PDB entry 6ZTZ | electron microscopy, 6.50 A resolution (low resolution: residue-level contacts below are approximate; hydrogen-bond / salt-bridge calls are withheld) | chains M and X of the 11 polymer chains in the assembly

Chain M:
Name: Outer capsid protein mu-1
Source organism: Reovirus sp
UniProtKB: P11077 (MU1_REOVL); numbering as in UniProt; present here: 10-71, 97-675
Sequence (641 residues; row label = number of the first residue in the row; note: 25 numbers in that range are skipped by the numbering (no residue carries them; nothing is unmodelled there)):
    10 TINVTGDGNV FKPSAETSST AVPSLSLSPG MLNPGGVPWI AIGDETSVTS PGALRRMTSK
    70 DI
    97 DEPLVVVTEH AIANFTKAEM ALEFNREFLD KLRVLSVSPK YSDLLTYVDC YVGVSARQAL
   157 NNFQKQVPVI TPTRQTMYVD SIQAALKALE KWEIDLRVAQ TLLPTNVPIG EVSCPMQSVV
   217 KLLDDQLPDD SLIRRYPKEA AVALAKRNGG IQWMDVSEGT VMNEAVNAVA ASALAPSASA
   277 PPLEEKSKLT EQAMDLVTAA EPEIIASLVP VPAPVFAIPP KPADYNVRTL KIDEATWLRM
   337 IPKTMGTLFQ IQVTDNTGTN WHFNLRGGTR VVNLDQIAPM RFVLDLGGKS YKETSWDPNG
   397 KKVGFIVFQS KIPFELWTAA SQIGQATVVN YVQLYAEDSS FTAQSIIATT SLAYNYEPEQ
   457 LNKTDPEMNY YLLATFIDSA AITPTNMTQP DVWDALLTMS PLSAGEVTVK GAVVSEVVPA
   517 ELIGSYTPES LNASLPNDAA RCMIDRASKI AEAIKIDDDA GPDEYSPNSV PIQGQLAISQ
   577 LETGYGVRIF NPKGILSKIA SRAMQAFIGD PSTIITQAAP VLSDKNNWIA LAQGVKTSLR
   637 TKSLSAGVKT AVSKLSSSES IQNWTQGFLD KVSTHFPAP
Sequence notes: conflict L344 (Pro in P11077), F359 (Leu in P11077)

Chain X:
Name: Outer capsid protein sigma-3
Source organism: Reovirus sp
UniProtKB: P07939 (SIGM3_REOVL); residue numbers follow UniProt; this construct covers 1-365
Sequence (365 residues; numbered 1 to 365; the number before each row is that of its first residue):
     1 MEVCLPNGHQ IVDLINNAFE GRVSIYSAQE GWDKTISAQP DMMVCGGAVV CMHCLGVVGS
    61 LQRKLKHLPH HRCNQQIRHQ DYVDVQFADR VTAHWKRGML SFVCQMHAMM NDVSPEDLDR
   121 VRTEGGSLVE LNWLQVDPNS MFRSIHSSWT DPLQVVDDLD TKLDQYWTAL NLMIDSSDLV
   181 PNFMMRDPSH AFNGVRLEGD ARQTQFSRTF DSRSSLEWGV MVYDYSELEH DPSKGRAYRK
   241 ELVTPARDFG HFGLSHYSRA TTPILGKMPA VFSGMLTGNC KMYPFIKGTA KLKTVRKLVD
   301 SVNHAWGVEK IRYALGPGGM TGWYNRTMQQ APIVLTPAAL TMFSDTTKFG DLDYPVMIGD
   361 PMILG
Sequence notes: conflict C104 (Ala in P07939), N325 (Asp in P07939)
Swiss-Prot annotation at these positions:
  - zinc finger: C51 to C73 (CCHC-type)

Interface between chain M and chain X:
Pairs across the interface (24; chain M residue first):
  N352(M) - L61(X)
  N352(M) - K64(X)
  S391(M) - M275(X)
  S391(M) - L276(X)
  S391(M) - T277(X)
  S391(M) - G278(X)
  W392(M) - L276(X)
  W392(M) - T277(X)
  W392(M) - G278(X)
  W392(M) - N279(X)
  D393(M) - L276(X)
  V425(M) - L61(X)
  V425(M) - Q62(X)
  N426(M) - L61(X)
  Q429(M) - D13(X)
  Y450(M) - Q62(X)
  N451(M) - Q62(X)
  E453(M) - Q62(X)
  S475(M) - D160(X)
  A476(M) - D160(X)
  A476(M) - T161(X)
  A477(M) - T161(X)
  I478(M) - G278(X)
  N482(M) - G278(X)
Interface residues without a listed pair, chain M (17 interface residues in all): H358, A449
Interface residues without a listed pair, chain X (13 interface residues in all): D158, D164

In short:
The interface between chain M and chain X involves 17 residues on one side and 13 on the other.
Here chain M is Outer capsid protein mu-1 and chain X is Outer capsid protein sigma-3, both from Reovirus sp.
Entry 6ZTZ (Assembly intermediates of orthoreovirus captured in the cell) was determined by electron
microscopy together with 6XF7, 6XF8, 6ZTS and 6ZTY from the same study.
